Entry 7CJD (X-ray diffraction, 2.50 A resolution); this record covers chains D and A of the 4 polymer chains in the assembly.

[Chain D (and A)]
Name: Non-structural protein 3
Organism: Severe acute respiratory syndrome coronavirus 2
Notes: EC 3.4.19.121, 3.4.22.-; chain A of this document is another copy of the same molecule, construct and numbering; everything in this record applies to it too
UniProt: P0DTD1 (R1AB_SARS2); residues 1-318 here correspond to UniProt positions 1564-1881 (UniProt number = residue number + 1563)
Sequence (325 residues; row label = number of the first residue in the row; numbering starts at 0):
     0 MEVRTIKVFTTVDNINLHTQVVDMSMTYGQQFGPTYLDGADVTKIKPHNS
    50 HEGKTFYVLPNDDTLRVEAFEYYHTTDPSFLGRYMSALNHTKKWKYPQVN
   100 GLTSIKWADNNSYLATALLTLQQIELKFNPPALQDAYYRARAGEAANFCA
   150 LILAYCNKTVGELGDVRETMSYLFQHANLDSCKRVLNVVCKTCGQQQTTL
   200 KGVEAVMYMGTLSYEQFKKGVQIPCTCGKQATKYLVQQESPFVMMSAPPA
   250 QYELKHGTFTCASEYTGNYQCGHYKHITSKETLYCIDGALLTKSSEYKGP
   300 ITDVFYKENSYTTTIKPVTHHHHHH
Disordered / not traced: 0, 314-324 (chain A: 0-5, 22-29, 45-46, 313-324)
Construct notes: initiating methionine (0); engineered mutation S111 (Cys1674 in P0DTD1); expression tag (319-324)
Bound ions: Zn2+: C189, C224, C226
UniProt features mapped onto this chain:
  - zinc finger: C189 to C226 (C4-type)
  - active site (For PL-PRO activity): H272, D286
  - binding site (Zn(2+)): C189, C192, C224, C226
From the paper describing this entry:
  - Zn2+ coordination: C189, C224, C226
  - catalytic residues: W93, H272, D286
  - contacts within the chain: W93-D108 (hydrogen bond), H272-D286 (hydrogen bond)
  - conformationally variable residues (loop rearrangement): N267 to G271
  - mutagenesis - C111S: abolished catalytic activity

[Interface between chain D and chain A]
Contacting residue pairs (14; chain D residue first):
  E167(D) with Y268(A)
  S170(D) with Y268(A), hydrogen bond
  Y171(D) with Y268(A); Q269(A)
  Q174(D) with Y268(A); Q269(A)
  T225(D) with E252(A)
  Q229(D) with Q215(A), hydrogen bond
  Q250(D) with T225(A)
  Y251(D) with T225(A)
  Y268(D) with S170(A), hydrogen bond (side chain-backbone); Y171(A), hydrophobic; Q174(A), hydrogen bond
  Q269(D) with Y171(A)
Other interface residues (no listed pair), chain D (11 interface residues in all): G227
Other interface residues (no listed pair), chain A (9 interface residues in all): Q250

[Summary]
The interface between chain D and chain A involves 11 residues on one side and 9 on the other, with 4 hydrogen
bonds. Polar pairs include S170(D)-Y268(A), Q229(D)-Q215(A) and Y268(D)-Q174(A). The paper reports catalytic
residues W93(D), H272(D) and D286(D); C111S of chain D abolishes catalytic activity.
Both chains are Non-structural protein 3 (Severe acute respiratory syndrome coronavirus 2). Entry 7CJD
(Crystal structure of the SARS-CoV-2 PLpro C111S mutant) was determined by X-ray diffraction (same publication
as 7CMD).
